Entry 8TQ4 (X-ray diffraction, 3.59 A resolution); this record covers chains H and L of the 5 polymer chains in the assembly.

[Chain H]
Name: Fab M142 Heavy Chain
From: Rattus norvegicus
Notes: antibody fragment or engineered binder
Chain sequence (222 residues; row label = number of the first residue in the row):
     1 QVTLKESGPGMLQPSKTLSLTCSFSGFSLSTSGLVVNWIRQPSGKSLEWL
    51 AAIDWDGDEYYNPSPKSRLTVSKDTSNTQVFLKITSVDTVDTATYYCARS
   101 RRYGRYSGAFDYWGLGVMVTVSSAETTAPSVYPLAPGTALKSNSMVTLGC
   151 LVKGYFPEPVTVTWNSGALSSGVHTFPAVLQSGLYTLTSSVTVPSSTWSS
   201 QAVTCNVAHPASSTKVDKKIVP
Disulfides: Cys22-Cys97, Cys150-Cys205

[Chain L]
Name: Fab M142 Light Chain
From: Rattus norvegicus
Notes: antibody fragment or engineered binder
Chain sequence (213 residues; numbered 1 to 213; the number before each row is that of its first residue):
     1 DIQMTQSPSSMSASLGDKVTINCLASEDIGNYLSWYQQRPGKSPKLMIYG
    51 VTNLEDGVPSRFSGSRSGSDYSLTINSLGYDDEGIYHCHEYYEYPFTFGS
   101 GTKLEIKRADAAPTVSIFPPSTEQLATGGASVVCLMNNFYPRDISVKWKI
   151 DGTERRDGVLDSVTDQDSKDSTYSMSSTLSLTKADYESHNLYTCEVVHKT
   201 SSSPVVKSFNRNE
Disulfides: Cys23-Cys88, Cys134-Cys194

[Chain H / chain L interface]
Pairs across the interface (65):
  Gln41(H) with Gln38(L)
  Ser46(H) with Gly99(L); Ser100(L), hydrogen bond (side chain-backbone)
  Leu47(H) with His87(L); Phe98(L)
  Trp49(H) with Tyr94(L); Phe96(L)
  Tyr60(H) with Tyr94(L), hydrophobic
  Tyr96(H) with Gln38(L); Lys42(L); Ser43(L)
  Arg102(H) with Tyr94(L), hydrogen bond
  Tyr106(H) with Tyr32(L); Tyr92(L), hydrophobic
  Ser107(H) with Tyr91(L); Tyr94(L); Phe96(L)
  Gly108(H) with Tyr91(L)
  Ala109(H) with Ser34(L); Tyr36(L); Tyr91(L)
  Phe110(H) with Tyr36(L), hydrogen bond (backbone-side chain); Leu46(L); His89(L)
  Asp111(H) with Leu46(L)
  Trp113(H) with Tyr36(L); Pro44(L), hydrogen bond (side chain-backbone)
  Gly114(H) with Ser43(L), hydrogen bond (backbone-side chain)
  Tyr132(H) with Ser121(L); Glu123(L); Gln124(L); Thr127(L)
  Pro133(H) with Ser121(L)
  Leu134(H) with Phe118(L); Val133(L), hydrophobic
  Ala135(H) with Phe118(L); Pro119(L)
  Thr138(H) with Glu213(L)
  Ala139(H) with Glu213(L)
  Thr147(H) with Ser116(L); Phe118(L)
  Leu148(H) with Phe118(L)
  Gly149(H) with Phe118(L)
  Gly172(H) with Lys169(L)
  Val173(H) with Lys169(L), hydrogen bond (backbone-side chain)
  His174(H) with Asn138(L), hydrogen bond; Ser174(L), hydrogen bond
  Phe176(H) with Asn137(L); Ser162(L); Thr164(L); Ser174(L); Met175(L); Ser176(L)
  Pro177(H) with Ser162(L); Val163(L); Thr164(L)
  Val179(H) with Asp161(L); Ser162(L)
  Gln181(H) with Leu160(L); Ser180(L)
  Thr188(H) with Leu135(L); Ser176(L)
  Ser190(H) with Leu135(L); Asn137(L)
  Lys218(H) with Glu123(L), salt bridge
Interface residues without a listed pair, chain H (43 interface residues in all): Ile39, Ala52, Asn62, Leu115, Val131, Pro136, Gly137, Lys153, Ser170
Interface residues without a listed pair, chain L (46 interface residues in all): Tyr49, Glu55, Pro95, Ile117, Ser131, Asp167, Thr178

[Summary]
43 residues of chain H face 46 of chain L across their interface, with 8 hydrogen bonds and 1 salt bridge.
Polar pairs include Lys218(H)-Glu123(L), Ser46(H)-Ser100(L) and Arg102(H)-Tyr94(L).
Chain H is Fab M142 Heavy Chain and chain L is Fab M142 Light Chain, both from Rattus norvegicus; the
structure, Crystal structure of Fab M142 in complex with MHC-I (H2-Dd), was determined by X-ray diffraction.
